PDB entry 6HBY | X-ray diffraction, 1.95 A resolution | chains B and C of the 3 polymer chains in the assembly

== Chain B ==
Protein: HLA class II histocompatibility antigen, DRB1-1 beta chain
From: Homo sapiens
UniProt: P04229 (2B11_HUMAN); residues 1-190 here correspond to UniProt positions 30-219 (UniProt number = residue number + 29)
Sequence (191 residues; numbered 0 to 190; the number before each row is that of its first residue; numbering starts at 0):
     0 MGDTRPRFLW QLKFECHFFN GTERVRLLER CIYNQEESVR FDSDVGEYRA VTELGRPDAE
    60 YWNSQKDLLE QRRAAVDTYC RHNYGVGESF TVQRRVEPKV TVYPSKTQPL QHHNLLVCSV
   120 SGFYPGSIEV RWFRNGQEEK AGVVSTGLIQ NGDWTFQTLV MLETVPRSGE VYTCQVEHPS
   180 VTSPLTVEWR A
Disulfides: C15-C79, C117-C173
Construct notes: initiating methionine (0)

== Chain C ==
Protein: ARRPPLAELAALNLSGSRL 5T4 tumour epitope
Sequence (19 residues; each row starts with the number of its first residue):
     2 ARRPPLAELA ALNLSGSRL
What the authors report for this chain:
  - mutagenesis - L7A: abolished signaling in response to clone GD.D104

== Interface between chain B and chain C ==
Residue-residue contacts - 26 pairs, chain B then chain C:
  L11(B) - A12(C)  hydrophobic
  F13(B) - L10(C)
  E28(B) - L10(C)
  Y47(B) - L13(C)
  P56(B) - S16(C)
  D57(B) - L15(C)
  D57(B) - S16(C)  hydrogen bond (side chain-backbone)
  Y60(B) - N14(C)
  Y60(B) - S16(C)
  W61(B) - L13(C)  hydrophobic
  W61(B) - N14(C)  hydrogen bond (side chain-backbone)
  W61(B) - L15(C)  hydrophobic
  L67(B) - L13(C)  hydrophobic
  R71(B) - L10(C)
  R71(B) - A11(C)  hydrogen bond (side chain-backbone)
  R71(B) - L13(C)
  Y78(B) - A8(C)
  Y78(B) - E9(C)
  Y78(B) - L10(C)
  H81(B) - P6(C)  hydrogen bond (side chain-backbone)
  H81(B) - A8(C)
  N82(B) - L7(C)
  N82(B) - A8(C)  hydrogen bond (side chain-backbone)
  V85(B) - P5(C)
  V85(B) - P6(C)
  V85(B) - L7(C)  hydrophobic
Also at the interface, not in a pair above, chain B (17 interface residues in all): W9, L26, A74

== In short ==
17 residues of chain B face 12 of chain C across their interface, with 5 hydrogen bonds. Among the polar pairs
are D57(B)-S16(C), W61(B)-N14(C) and R71(B)-A11(C). The paper reports that L7A of chain C abolishes signaling
in response to clone GD.D104.
Chain B is HLA class II histocompatibility antigen, DRB1-1 beta chain (Homo sapiens) and chain C is
ARRPPLAELAALNLSGSRL 5T4 tumour epitope; the structure, HLA class II peptide flanking residues tune the
immunogenicity of a human tumor-derived epitope, was determined by X-ray diffraction.
